PDB entry 1F1R | X-ray diffraction, 1.80 A resolution | chains A and B

== Chain A (and B) ==
Molecule: Homoprotocatechuate 2,3-dioxygenase
Source organism: Arthrobacter globiformis
Notes: EC 1.13.11.15; chain B of this document is another copy of the same molecule, construct and numbering; everything in this record applies to it too
Reference sequence: Q44048 (Q44048_ARTGO); aligned to UniProt positions 1-323 over residues 1-323 (the alignment contains insertions or deletions, so no single offset holds)
Chain sequence (323 residues; numbered 1 to 323; the number before each row is that of its first residue):
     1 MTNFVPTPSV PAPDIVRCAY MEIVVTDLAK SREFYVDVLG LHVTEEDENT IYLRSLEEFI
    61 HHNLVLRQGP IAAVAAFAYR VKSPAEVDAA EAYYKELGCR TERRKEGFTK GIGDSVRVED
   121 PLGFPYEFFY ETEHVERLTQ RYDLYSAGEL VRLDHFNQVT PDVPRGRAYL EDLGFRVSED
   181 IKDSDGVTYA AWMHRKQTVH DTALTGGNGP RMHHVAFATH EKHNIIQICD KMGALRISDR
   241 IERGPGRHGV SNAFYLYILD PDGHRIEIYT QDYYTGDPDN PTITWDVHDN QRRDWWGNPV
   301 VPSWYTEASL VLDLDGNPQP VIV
Unresolved in the structure: 1-2
Bound ions: Mn2+: His155, His214, Glu267
From the paper describing this entry:
  - specificity-determining residues: Val250, Ser251, Trp304 (proposed by the authors, not directly observed)
  - catalytic residues: His200, Tyr257 (proposed by the authors, not directly observed)

== How chain A and chain B interact ==
Contacting residue pairs (65):
  Val16(A) - Tyr274(B)
  Val16(A) - Gly276(B)
  Val16(A) - Asp277(B)
  Arg17(A) - Tyr274(B)
  Arg17(A) - Asp277(B)  salt bridge
  Glu57(A) - Tyr273(B)
  Phe59(A) - Asp277(B)
  Phe59(A) - Asp279(B)
  Phe59(A) - Pro281(B)
  Arg80(A) - Asp277(B)  salt bridge
  Arg80(A) - Asp279(B)  salt bridge
  Lys82(A) - Pro278(B)
  Tyr130(A) - Pro278(B)  hydrophobic
  Tyr130(A) - Asp279(B)
  His134(A) - Asp279(B)  salt bridge
  Arg137(A) - Tyr273(B)
  Arg137(A) - Tyr274(B)  hydrogen bond (side chain-backbone)
  Arg137(A) - Asn280(B)  hydrogen bond
  Thr139(A) - Asn252(B)
  Gln140(A) - His248(B)
  Gln140(A) - Gly249(B)  hydrogen bond (side chain-backbone)
  Gln140(A) - Asn252(B)
  Gln140(A) - Trp285(B)
  Gln140(A) - Trp295(B)
  Tyr142(A) - Arg247(B)  hydrogen bond
  Tyr142(A) - Asn252(B)  hydrogen bond
  Tyr142(A) - Gln271(B)  hydrogen bond
  Tyr142(A) - Trp295(B)
  Lys196(A) - Gln197(B)
  Gln197(A) - Lys196(B)
  Gln197(A) - Gln197(B)  hydrogen bond (backbone-side chain)
  His220(A) - Gln271(B)  hydrogen bond
  Glu221(A) - Glu221(B)
  Glu221(A) - Lys222(B)  salt bridge
  Lys222(A) - Glu221(B)  salt bridge
  Arg247(A) - Tyr142(B)  hydrogen bond
  His248(A) - Gln140(B)
  Gly249(A) - Gln140(B)  hydrogen bond (backbone-side chain)
  Asn252(A) - Thr139(B)
  Asn252(A) - Gln140(B)  hydrogen bond
  Asn252(A) - Tyr142(B)  hydrogen bond
  Gln271(A) - Tyr142(B)  hydrogen bond
  Gln271(A) - His220(B)  hydrogen bond
  Tyr273(A) - Glu57(B)
  Tyr273(A) - Arg137(B)
  Tyr274(A) - Val16(B)
  Tyr274(A) - Arg17(B)
  Tyr274(A) - Arg137(B)  hydrogen bond (backbone-side chain)
  Gly276(A) - Val16(B)
  Asp277(A) - Val16(B)
  Asp277(A) - Arg17(B)  salt bridge
  Asp277(A) - Phe59(B)
  Asp277(A) - Ile60(B)
  Asp277(A) - Arg80(B)  salt bridge
  Pro278(A) - Lys82(B)
  Pro278(A) - Tyr130(B)  hydrophobic
  Asp279(A) - Phe59(B)
  Asp279(A) - Arg80(B)  salt bridge
  Asp279(A) - Tyr130(B)
  Asp279(A) - His134(B)  salt bridge
  Asn280(A) - Arg137(B)  hydrogen bond
  Pro281(A) - Phe59(B)  hydrophobic
  Trp285(A) - Gln140(B)
  Trp295(A) - Gln140(B)
  Trp295(A) - Tyr142(B)
Other interface residues (no listed pair), chain A (34 interface residues in all): Ile60, Asp272
Other interface residues (no listed pair), chain B (34 interface residues in all): Asp272

== Summary ==
The chain A/chain B interface involves 34 residues from each chain; the contacts include 16 hydrogen bonds and
10 salt bridges. Among the polar pairs are Arg17(A)-Asp277(B), Arg80(A)-Asp277(B) and Arg80(A)-Asp279(B).
His155(A), His214(A) and Glu267(A) coordinate Mn2+. From the paper: catalytic residues His200(A) and
Tyr257(A); specificity determinants Val250(A), Ser251(A) and Trp304(A).
Both chains are Homoprotocatechuate 2,3-dioxygenase (Arthrobacter globiformis). Entry 1F1R (Crystal structure
of homoprotocatechuate 2,3-dioxygenase from arthrobacter globiformis (native, non-cryo)) was determined by
X-ray diffraction together with 1Q0C, 1Q0O, 1F1U, 1F1V and 1F1X from the same study.
